Entry 3G97 (X-ray diffraction, 2.08 A resolution); this record covers chains B and D of the 4 polymer chains in the assembly.

[Chain B]
Protein: Glucocorticoid receptor
Organism: Rattus norvegicus
Reference sequence: P06536 (GCR_RAT); numbering as in UniProt (aligned over 440-525)
Sequence (90 residues; each row starts with the number of its first residue):
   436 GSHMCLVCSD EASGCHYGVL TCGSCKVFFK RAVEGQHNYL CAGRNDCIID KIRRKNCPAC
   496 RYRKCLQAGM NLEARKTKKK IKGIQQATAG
Disordered / not traced: 436-437, 510-525
Construct notes: expression tag (436-439)
Metal / ion sites: Zn2+ site 1: Cys440, Cys443, Cys457, Cys460; Zn2+ site 2: Cys476, Cys482, Cys492, Cys495
What the authors report for this chain:
  - mutagenesis - R510A, K514A: decreased binding to DNA
  - mutagenesis - K514A: unchanged signaling
  - mutagenesis - H472A, R510A: increased signaling
  - mutagenesis - H472R: decreased signaling
  - mutagenesis - G470A, N473A: decreased signaling in response to Pal
  - mutagenesis - G470A: decreased signaling in response to Tat

[Chain D]
Molecule: 16-nt DNA strand
Sequence (16 nucleotides; row label = number of the first residue in the row):
     1 AAGAACATTG GGTTCC

[Chain B / chain D interface]
Residue-residue contacts (7; chain B residue first):
  Cys450(B) with DA1(D), sugar contact
  His451(B) with DA2(D), salt bridge to the phosphate
  Tyr452(B) with DA2(D), hydrogen bond to the phosphate; DG3(D), hydrogen bond to the phosphate
  Lys461(B) with DG3(D), hydrogen bond to the base
  Lys465(B) with DG3(D), salt bridge to the phosphate
  Arg466(B) with DA5(D), base contact
Also at the interface, not in a pair above, chain B (7 interface residues in all): Lys490
Also at the interface, not in a pair above, chain D (5 interface residues in all): DG10

[In short]
Chain B and chain D form an interface of 7 and 5 residues respectively; the contacts include 3 hydrogen bonds
and 2 salt bridges. Polar pairs include Lys461(B)-DG3(D), Tyr452(B)-DA2(D) and Tyr452(B)-DG3(D). From the
paper: R510A and K514A of chain B reduce binding to DNA; H472A and R510A of chain B increase signaling; 6
substitutions were tested in all.
Here chain B is Glucocorticoid receptor (Rattus norvegicus) and chain D is a 16-nt DNA strand. Entry 3G97 (GR
DNA-binding domain:GilZ 16bp complex-9) was determined by X-ray diffraction together with 3FYL, 3G6P, 3G6Q,
3G6R, 3G6T, 3G6U and 8 further entries from the same study.
